Entry 1R1H (X-ray diffraction, 1.95 A resolution); this record covers chain A.

== Chain A ==
Name: Neprilysin
Organism: Homo sapiens
Notes: EC 3.4.24.11; fragment: EXTRACELLULAR DOMAIN, (residues 54-749)
Reference sequence: P08473 (NEP_HUMAN); residue numbers follow UniProt; this construct covers 54-749
Chain sequence (696 residues; row label = number of the first residue in the row):
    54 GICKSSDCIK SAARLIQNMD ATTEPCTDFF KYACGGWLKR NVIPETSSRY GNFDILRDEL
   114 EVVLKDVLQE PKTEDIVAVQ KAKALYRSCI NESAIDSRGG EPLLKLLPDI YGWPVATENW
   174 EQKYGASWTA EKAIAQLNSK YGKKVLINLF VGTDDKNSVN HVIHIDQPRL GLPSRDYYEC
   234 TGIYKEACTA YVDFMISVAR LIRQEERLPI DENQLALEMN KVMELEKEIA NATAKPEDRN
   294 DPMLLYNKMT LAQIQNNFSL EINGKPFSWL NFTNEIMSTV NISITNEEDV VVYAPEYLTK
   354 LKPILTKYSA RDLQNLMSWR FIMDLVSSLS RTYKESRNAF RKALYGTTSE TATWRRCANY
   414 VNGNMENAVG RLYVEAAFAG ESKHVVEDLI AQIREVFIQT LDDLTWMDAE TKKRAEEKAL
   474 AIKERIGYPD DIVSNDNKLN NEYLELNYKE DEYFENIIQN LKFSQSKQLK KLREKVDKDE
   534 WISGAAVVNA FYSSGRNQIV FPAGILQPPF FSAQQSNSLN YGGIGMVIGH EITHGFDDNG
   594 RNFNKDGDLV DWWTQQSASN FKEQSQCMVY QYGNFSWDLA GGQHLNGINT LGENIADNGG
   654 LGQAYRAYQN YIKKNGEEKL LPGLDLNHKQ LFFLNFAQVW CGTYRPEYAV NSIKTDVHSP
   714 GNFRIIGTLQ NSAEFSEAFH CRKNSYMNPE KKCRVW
Cystine bridges: Cys56-Cys61, Cys79-Cys734, Cys87-Cys694, Cys142-Cys410, Cys233-Cys241, Cys620-Cys746
Covalently attached groups: N-acetylglucosamine (NAG) linked to Asn144, Asn324, Asn627
Ion coordination: Zn2+: His583, His587, Glu646 (together with BIR)
Ligand contacts: BIR (N-[3-[(1-aminoethyl)(hydroxy)phosphoryl]-2-(1,1'-biphenyl-4-ylmethyl)propanoyl]alanine): Phe106, Arg110, Asn542, Ala543, Phe544, Tyr545, Phe563, Met579, Val580, His583, Glu584, His587, Glu646, Asp650, Phe689, Val692, Trp693, His711, Arg717

== In short ==
Ligands of chain A: compound BIR. N-acetylglucosamine is covalently linked to Asn144, Asn324 and Asn627. The
Zn2+ site is built by His583, His587 and Glu646.
Chain A is Neprilysin (Homo sapiens); the structure, Structural analysis of neprilysin with various specific
and potent inhibitors, was determined by X-ray diffraction together with 1R1I and 1R1J from the same study.
